6U0T - chains F and A of the 13 polymer chains in the assembly; structure by electron microscopy, 4.16 A resolution (low resolution: residue-level contacts below are approximate; hydrogen-bond / salt-bridge calls are withheld).

# Chain F
Molecule: Tubulin alpha chain
Source organism: Tetrahymena thermophila
UniProtKB: P41351 (TBA_TETTH); residue numbers follow UniProt; this construct covers 1-449
Sequence (449 residues; row label = number of the first residue in the row):
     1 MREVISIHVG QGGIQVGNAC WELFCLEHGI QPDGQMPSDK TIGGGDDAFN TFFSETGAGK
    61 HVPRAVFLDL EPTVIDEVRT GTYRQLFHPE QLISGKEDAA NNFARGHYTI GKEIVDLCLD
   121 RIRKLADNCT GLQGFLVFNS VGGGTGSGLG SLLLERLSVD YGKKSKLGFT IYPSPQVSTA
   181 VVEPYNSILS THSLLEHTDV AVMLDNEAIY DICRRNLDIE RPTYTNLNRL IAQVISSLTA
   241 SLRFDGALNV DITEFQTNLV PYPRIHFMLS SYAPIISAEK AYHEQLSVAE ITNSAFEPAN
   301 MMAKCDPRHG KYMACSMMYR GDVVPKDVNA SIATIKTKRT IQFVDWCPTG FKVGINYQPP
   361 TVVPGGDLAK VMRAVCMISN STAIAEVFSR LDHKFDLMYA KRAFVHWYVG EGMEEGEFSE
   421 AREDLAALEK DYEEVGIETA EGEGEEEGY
Unresolved in the structure: 38-47, 440-449
Ion coordination: Mg2+: Glu71 (together with GTP)
Small-molecule neighbours:
  - GDP (guanosine-5'-diphosphate): Ala247, Leu248, Asp251, Glu254
  - GTP (guanosine-5'-triphosphate): Gly10, Gln11, Gly12, Gln15, Val16, Asp69, Glu71, Asp98, Ala99, Ala100, Asn101, Ser140, Gly142, Gly143, Gly144, Thr145, Gly146, Ile171, Thr179, Asn206, Tyr224, Leu227, Asn228
Swiss-Prot annotation at these positions:
  - active site: Glu254
  - binding site (GTP): Gln11, Glu71, Ser140, Gly144, Thr145, Thr179, Asn206, Asn228
  - binding site (Mg(2+)): Glu71
  - site: Tyr449 (Involved in polymerization)
  - modified residue: Lys40 (N6-acetyllysine)

# Chain A
Molecule: RIB43A protein
Source organism: Tetrahymena thermophila (strain SB210)
UniProtKB: A4VDZ5 (A4VDZ5_TETTS); residue numbers follow UniProt; this construct covers 1-142
Sequence (142 residues; each row starts with the number of its first residue):
     1 MKRVKESYFR EHPHWSDING CSGAKEFEGE DLAYDARIKY QKETQKQWIE QQIREKKMRE
    61 EAERNEERAY ATQTLELNRM RGMLEDDFNR KKASIRQAVK EENQQLDKQK RDLEKQSNNE
   121 KLNYERTEID MVKTRGQKRP FP
Unresolved in the structure: 1-4, 141-142
From the paper describing this entry:
  - binding site for GDP: Tyr8

# Chain F / chain A interface
Contacting residue pairs (11; chain F residue first):
  Ala278(F) with Asn103(A)
  Tyr282(F) with Lys100(A); Gln104(A)
  Val362(F) with Glu102(A)
  Gly365(F) with Lys110(A)
  Gly366(F) with Lys110(A)
  Ala369(F) with Asn103(A)
  Lys370(F) with Glu102(A); Asn103(A)
  Met372(F) with Ile95(A); Val99(A)
Interface residues without a listed pair, chain F (9 interface residues in all): Ala281
Interface residues without a listed pair, chain A (9 interface residues in all): Leu106, Asp107

# In short
Chain F and chain A each contribute 9 residues to their interface. Ligands of chain F: GTP and GDP. Curated
annotation (UniProt) lists active-site residue Glu254(F), 8 GTP-binding residues and Mg2+-binding residue
Glu71(F) on chain F. The paper reports a binding site for GDP at Tyr8(A).
Chain F is Tubulin alpha chain (Tetrahymena thermophila) and chain A is RIB43A protein (Tetrahymena
thermophila (strain SB210)); the structure, Protofilament Ribbon Flagellar Proteins Rib43a-S, was determined
by electron microscopy together with 6U0H and 6U0U from the same study.
